PDB entry 9O6S | electron microscopy, 21.00 A resolution (very low resolution: no residue pairs are listed; an interface is given only as per-side residue counts) | chains A and B of the 24 polymer chains in the assembly

# Chain A
Name: Prohibitin-2
Organism: Homo sapiens
UniProt: Q99623 (PHB2_HUMAN); residue numbers follow UniProt; this construct covers 1-299
Amino-acid sequence (299 residues; row label = number of the first residue in the row):
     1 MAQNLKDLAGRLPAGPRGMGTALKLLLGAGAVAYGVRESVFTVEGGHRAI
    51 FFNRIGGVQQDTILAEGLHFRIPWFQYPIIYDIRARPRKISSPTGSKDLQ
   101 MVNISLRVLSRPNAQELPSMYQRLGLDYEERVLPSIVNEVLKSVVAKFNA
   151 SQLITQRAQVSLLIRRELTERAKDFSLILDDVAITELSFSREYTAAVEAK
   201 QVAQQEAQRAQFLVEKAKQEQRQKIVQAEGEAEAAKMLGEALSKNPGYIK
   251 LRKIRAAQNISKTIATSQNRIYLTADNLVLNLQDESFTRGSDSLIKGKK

# Chain B
Name: Prohibitin 1
Organism: Homo sapiens
UniProt: P35232 (PHB1_HUMAN); numbering as in UniProt (aligned over 1-272)
Amino-acid sequence (272 residues; numbered 1 to 272; the number before each row is that of its first residue):
     1 MAAKVFESIGKFGLALAVAGGVVNSALYNVDAGHRAVIFDRFRGVQDIVV
    51 GEGTHFLIPWVQKPIIFDCRSRPRNVPVITGSKDLQNVNITLRILFRPVA
   101 SQLPRIFTSIGEDYDERVLPSITTEILKSVVARFDAGELITQRELVSRQV
   151 SDDLTERAATFGLILDDVSLTHLTFGKEFTEAVEAKQVAQQEAERARFVV
   201 EKAEQQKKAAIISAEGDSKAAELIANSLATAGDGLIELRKLEAAEDIAYQ
   251 LSRSRNITYLPAGQSVLLQLPQ

# Chain A / chain B interface
At this resolution (21 A) residue pairs are not listed: 68 residues of chain A and 68 of chain B lie at the interface.

# Summary
Chain A and chain B each contribute 68 residues to their interface.
Chain A is Prohibitin-2 and chain B is Prohibitin 1, both from Homo sapiens; the structure, Structure of the
human prohibitin complex in the closed state, was determined by electron microscopy together with 9O6T from
the same study.
